8ZVS - chain A; structure by X-ray diffraction, 1.99 A resolution.

Chain A:
Name: snFPITE-n1
From: Sipunculus nudus
Sequence (239 residues; each row starts with the number of its first residue):
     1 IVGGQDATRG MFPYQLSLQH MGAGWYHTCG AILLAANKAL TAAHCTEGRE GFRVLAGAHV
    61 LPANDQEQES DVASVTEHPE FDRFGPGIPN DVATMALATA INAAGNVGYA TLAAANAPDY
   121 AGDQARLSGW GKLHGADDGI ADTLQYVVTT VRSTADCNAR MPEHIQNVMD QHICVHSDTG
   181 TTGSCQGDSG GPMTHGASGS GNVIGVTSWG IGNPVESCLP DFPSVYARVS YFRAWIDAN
Disulfide bonds: C29-C45, C185-C218
Glycans and other covalent adducts: phenylmethanesulfonic acid (PMS) linked to S189
Residues lining bound ligands: phenylmethanesulfonic acid (PMS): H44, S184, C185, Q186, G187, D188, T207, S208, W209, G210, I211, S217, C218
What the authors report for this chain:
  - binding site for phenylmethanesulfonic acid: S189
  - catalytic residues: H44, D91, S189
  - contacts within the chain: H44-D91 (hydrogen bond), H44-S189 (hydrogen bond)
  - specificity-determining residues: I88, G183

In short:
Covalently linked phenylmethanesulfonic acid: at S189. The paper reports catalytic residues H44, D91 and S189;
a binding site for phenylmethanesulfonic acid at S189.
Chain A is snFPITE-n1 (Sipunculus nudus); the structure, Crystal structure of snFPITE-n1, was determined by
X-ray diffraction, deposited together with 8ZVX.
